2MEV - chains 3 and 4 of the 4 polymer chains in the assembly; structure by X-ray diffraction, 3.00 A resolution.

== Chain 3 ==
Protein: Mengo virus coat protein (subunit VP3)
From: Mengo virus
Reference sequence: P12296 (POLG_ENMGO); residues 1-231 here correspond to UniProt positions 327-557 (UniProt number = residue number + 326)
Sequence (231 residues; each row starts with the number of its first residue):
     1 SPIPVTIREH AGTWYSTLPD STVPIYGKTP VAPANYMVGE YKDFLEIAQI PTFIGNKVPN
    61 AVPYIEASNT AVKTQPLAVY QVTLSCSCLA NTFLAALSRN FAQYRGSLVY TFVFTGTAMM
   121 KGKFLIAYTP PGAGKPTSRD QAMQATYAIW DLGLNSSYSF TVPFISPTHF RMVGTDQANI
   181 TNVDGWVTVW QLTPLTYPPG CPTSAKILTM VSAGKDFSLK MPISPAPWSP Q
Disulfides: Cys86-Cys88

== Chain 4 ==
Protein: Mengo virus coat protein (subunit VP4)
From: Mengo virus
Reference sequence: P12296 (POLG_ENMGO); residues 1-70 here = UniProt positions 1-70
Sequence (70 residues; numbered 1 to 70; the number before each row is that of its first residue):
     1 GNSTSSDKNN SSSEGNEGVI INNFYSNQYQ NSIDLSANAT GSDPPKTYGQ FSNLLSGAVN
    61 AFSNMLPLLA
Unresolved in the structure: 1-12
UniProt features mapped onto this chain:
  - binding site (RNA): Thr47, Gly49
  - modified residue: Thr47 (Phosphothreonine)

== How chain 3 and chain 4 interact ==
Contacting residue pairs (14; chain 3 residue first):
  Pro19(3) - Tyr25(4)  hydrophobic
  Pro19(3) - Tyr29(4)  hydrophobic
  Gly39(3) - Phe51(4)
  Glu40(3) - Phe51(4)
  Tyr41(3) - Phe51(4)  hydrophobic
  Glu46(3) - Tyr48(4)
  Glu46(3) - Gly49(4)
  Glu46(3) - Gln50(4)  hydrogen bond (side chain-backbone)
  Glu46(3) - Phe51(4)  hydrogen bond (side chain-backbone)
  Ile47(3) - Phe51(4)  hydrophobic
  Gln49(3) - Tyr48(4)
  His169(3) - Ala37(4)
  Lys215(3) - Pro44(4)
  Lys215(3) - Tyr48(4)  hydrogen bond (backbone-side chain)
Interface residues without a listed pair, chain 3 (14 interface residues in all): Asp20, Asp43, Leu45, Asp216, Phe217
Interface residues without a listed pair, chain 4 (9 interface residues in all): Phe24

== In short ==
The interface between chain 3 and chain 4 involves 14 residues on one side and 9 on the other; the contacts
include 3 hydrogen bonds. Among the polar pairs are Glu46(3)-Gln50(4), Glu46(3)-Phe51(4) and
Lys215(3)-Tyr48(4). From UniProt: RNA-binding residues Thr47(4) and Gly49(4) on chain 4.
Here chain 3 is Mengo virus coat protein (subunit VP3) and chain 4 is Mengo virus coat protein (subunit VP4),
both from Mengo virus. Entry 2MEV (Structural refinement and analysis of mengo virus) was determined by X-ray
diffraction.
